5B13 - chains B and E of the 12 polymer chains in the assembly; structure by X-ray diffraction, 2.09 A resolution.

Chain B (and E):
Protein: Phycoerythrin alpha subunit
From: Palmaria palmata
Notes: chain E of this document is another copy of the same molecule, construct and numbering; everything in this record applies to it too
Reference sequence: F2ZAL8 (F2ZAL8_PALPL); residues 1-164 here = UniProt positions 1-164
Amino-acid sequence (164 residues; row label = number of the first residue in the row):
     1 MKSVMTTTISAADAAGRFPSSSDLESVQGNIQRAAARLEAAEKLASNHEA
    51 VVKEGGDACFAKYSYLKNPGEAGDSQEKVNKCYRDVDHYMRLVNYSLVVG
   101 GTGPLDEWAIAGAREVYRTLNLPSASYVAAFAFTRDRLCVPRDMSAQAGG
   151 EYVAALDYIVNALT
Covalent attachments: phycocyanobilin (CYC) linked to C82, C139
Ligand contacts:
  - phycocyanobilin (CYC), molecule 1: L24, E25, Q28
  - phycocyanobilin (CYC), molecule 2: R33, Q147, E151
  - phycocyanobilin (CYC), molecule 3: K43, L44, N47, A50, V51, E54, R137, L138, V140, R142, D143, M144, Y152
  - phycocyanobilin (CYC), molecule 4: C59, F60, L66, A72, G73, K78, K81, R84, D85, H88, Y89, L92, W108, A109, V116, Y117, L120, L122, P123, S126, Y127

How chain B and chain E interact:
Residue-residue contacts (20):
  K62(B) - E71(E)  salt bridge
  Y63(B) - Y65(E)  hydrophobic
  Y63(B) - E71(E)  hydrogen bond
  Y65(B) - Y63(E)  hydrophobic
  Y65(B) - Y65(E)
  E71(B) - K62(E)  salt bridge
  E71(B) - Y63(E)
  R114(B) - R118(E)
  R118(B) - R114(E)
  R118(B) - A162(E)  hydrogen bond (side chain-backbone)
  R118(B) - L163(E)
  R118(B) - T164(E)  hydrogen bond (side chain-backbone)
  T119(B) - T164(E)
  N121(B) - A125(E)
  A125(B) - N121(E)
  N161(B) - R118(E)  hydrogen bond (backbone-side chain)
  A162(B) - R118(E)  hydrogen bond (backbone-side chain)
  L163(B) - R118(E)
  T164(B) - R118(E)  hydrogen bond (backbone-side chain)
  T164(B) - T119(E)
Also at the interface, not in a pair above, chain B (14 interface residues in all): E115

Summary:
The interface between chain B and chain E involves 14 residues on one side and 12 on the other; the contacts
include 6 hydrogen bonds and 2 salt bridges. Polar contacts include K62(B)-E71(E), Y63(B)-E71(E) and
R118(B)-A162(E). Chain B binds phycocyanobilin.
Both chains are Phycoerythrin alpha subunit (Palmaria palmata). Entry 5B13 (Crystal structure of
phycoerythrin) was determined by X-ray diffraction.
